PDB entry 6L7C | electron microscopy, 3.34 A resolution | chains B and S of the 27 polymer chains in the assembly

== Chain B ==
Name: Curli production assembly/transport protein CsgG
Organism: Escherichia coli O69:H11 str. 08-4661
Reference sequence: A0A027ZN26 (A0A027ZN26_ECOLX); residues -14 to 262 here correspond to UniProt positions 1-277 (UniProt number = residue number + 15)
Chain sequence (277 residues; numbered -14 to 262; the number before each row is that of its first residue; numbers below 1 keep their minus sign (Met-14 is residue -14)):
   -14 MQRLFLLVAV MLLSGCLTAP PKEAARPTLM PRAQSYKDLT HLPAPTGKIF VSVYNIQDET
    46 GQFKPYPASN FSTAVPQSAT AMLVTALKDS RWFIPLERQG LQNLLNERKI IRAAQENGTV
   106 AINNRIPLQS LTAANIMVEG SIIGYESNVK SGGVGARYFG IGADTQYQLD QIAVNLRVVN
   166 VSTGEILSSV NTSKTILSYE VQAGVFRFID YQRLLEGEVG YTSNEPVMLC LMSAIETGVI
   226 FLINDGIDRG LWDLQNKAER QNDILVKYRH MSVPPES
Disordered / not traced: -14 to 9

== Chain S ==
Name: Major curlin subunit CsgA
Organism: Escherichia coli (strain K12)
Reference sequence: A0A4S4PI16 (A0A4S4PI16_ECOLI); residues 1-22 here correspond to UniProt positions 21-42 (UniProt number = residue number + 20)
Chain sequence (22 residues; numbered 1 to 22; the number before each row is that of its first residue):
     1 GVVPQYGGGG NHGGGGNNSG PN
Disordered / not traced: 1, 8-22

== Chain B / chain S interface ==
Contacting residue pairs (17):
  Pro30(B) with Gln5(S)
  Thr31(B) with Gln5(S); Gly7(S)
  Gly32(B) with Gln5(S), hydrogen bond (backbone-side chain); Gly7(S)
  Lys33(B) with Gln5(S); Tyr6(S), hydrogen bond (backbone-backbone)
  Ile34(B) with Gln5(S)
  Asn120(B) with Pro4(S)
  Ile121(B) with Val3(S), hydrophobic
  Leu172(B) with Val3(S), hydrophobic
  Gly235(B) with Val2(S)
  Leu236(B) with Val2(S); Val3(S), hydrogen bond (backbone-backbone)
  Trp237(B) with Val3(S), hydrophobic; Gln5(S)
  Asp238(B) with Gln5(S), hydrogen bond (backbone-side chain)
Interface residues without a listed pair, chain B (15 interface residues in all): Phe35, Trp77, Asn165

== Overview ==
15 residues of chain B face 6 of chain S across their interface, with 4 hydrogen bonds. Among the polar pairs
are Gly32(B)-Gln5(S), Asp238(B)-Gln5(S) and Lys33(B)-Tyr6(S).
Here chain B is Curli production assembly/transport protein CsgG (Escherichia coli O69:H11 str. 08-4661) and
chain S is Major curlin subunit CsgA (Escherichia coli (strain K12)). Entry 6L7C (CsgFG complex with substrate
CsgAN6 peptide in Curli biogenesis system) was determined by electron microscopy together with 6L7A from the
same study.
